Entry 8E17 (X-ray diffraction, 1.47 A resolution); this record covers chain B.

Chain B:
Molecule: Bromodomain-containing protein 4
Source organism: Homo sapiens
Reference sequence: O60885 (BRD4_HUMAN), isoform O60885-3; residues 3-127 here correspond to UniProt positions 44-168 (UniProt number = residue number + 41)
Chain sequence (127 residues; row label = number of the first residue in the row):
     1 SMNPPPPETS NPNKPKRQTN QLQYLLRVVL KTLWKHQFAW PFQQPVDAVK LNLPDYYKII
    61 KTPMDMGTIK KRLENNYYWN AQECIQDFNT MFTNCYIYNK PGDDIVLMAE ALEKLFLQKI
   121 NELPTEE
Construct notes: expression tag (1-2)
Small-molecule neighbours: U7R ((4P,6M)-6-[1-(2-fluoroethyl)-1H-1,2,3-triazol-4-yl]-4-[5-(methanesulfonyl)-2-methoxyphenyl]-2-methylisoquinolin-1(2H)-one): Trp-40, Pro-41, Phe-42, Gln-44, Pro-45, Val-46, Asp-47, Leu-51, Leu-53, Tyr-56, Cys-95, Tyr-98, Asn-99, Ile-105
Curated features (UniProtKB/Swiss-Prot):
  - site: Asn-99 (Acetylated histone binding)
  - cross-link: Lys-58 (Glycyl lysine isopeptide (Lys-Gly) (interchain with G-Cter in SUMO2))

Overview:
Bound to chain B: compound U7R.
Chain B is Bromodomain-containing protein 4 (Homo sapiens); the structure, BRD4-D1 in complex with BET
inhibitor, was determined by X-ray diffraction together with 8DYR and 8E3W from the same study.
